5UH8 - chains D and E of the 9 polymer chains in the assembly; structure by X-ray diffraction, 4.18 A resolution (low resolution: residue-level contacts below are approximate; hydrogen-bond / salt-bridge calls are withheld).

== Chain D ==
Molecule: DNA-directed RNA polymerase subunit beta'
From: Mycobacterium tuberculosis (strain ATCC 25618 / H37Rv)
Notes: EC 2.7.7.6
UniProt: I6X9I6 (I6X9I6_MYCTU); numbering as in UniProt (aligned over 1-1316)
Amino-acid sequence (1316 residues; each row starts with the number of its first residue):
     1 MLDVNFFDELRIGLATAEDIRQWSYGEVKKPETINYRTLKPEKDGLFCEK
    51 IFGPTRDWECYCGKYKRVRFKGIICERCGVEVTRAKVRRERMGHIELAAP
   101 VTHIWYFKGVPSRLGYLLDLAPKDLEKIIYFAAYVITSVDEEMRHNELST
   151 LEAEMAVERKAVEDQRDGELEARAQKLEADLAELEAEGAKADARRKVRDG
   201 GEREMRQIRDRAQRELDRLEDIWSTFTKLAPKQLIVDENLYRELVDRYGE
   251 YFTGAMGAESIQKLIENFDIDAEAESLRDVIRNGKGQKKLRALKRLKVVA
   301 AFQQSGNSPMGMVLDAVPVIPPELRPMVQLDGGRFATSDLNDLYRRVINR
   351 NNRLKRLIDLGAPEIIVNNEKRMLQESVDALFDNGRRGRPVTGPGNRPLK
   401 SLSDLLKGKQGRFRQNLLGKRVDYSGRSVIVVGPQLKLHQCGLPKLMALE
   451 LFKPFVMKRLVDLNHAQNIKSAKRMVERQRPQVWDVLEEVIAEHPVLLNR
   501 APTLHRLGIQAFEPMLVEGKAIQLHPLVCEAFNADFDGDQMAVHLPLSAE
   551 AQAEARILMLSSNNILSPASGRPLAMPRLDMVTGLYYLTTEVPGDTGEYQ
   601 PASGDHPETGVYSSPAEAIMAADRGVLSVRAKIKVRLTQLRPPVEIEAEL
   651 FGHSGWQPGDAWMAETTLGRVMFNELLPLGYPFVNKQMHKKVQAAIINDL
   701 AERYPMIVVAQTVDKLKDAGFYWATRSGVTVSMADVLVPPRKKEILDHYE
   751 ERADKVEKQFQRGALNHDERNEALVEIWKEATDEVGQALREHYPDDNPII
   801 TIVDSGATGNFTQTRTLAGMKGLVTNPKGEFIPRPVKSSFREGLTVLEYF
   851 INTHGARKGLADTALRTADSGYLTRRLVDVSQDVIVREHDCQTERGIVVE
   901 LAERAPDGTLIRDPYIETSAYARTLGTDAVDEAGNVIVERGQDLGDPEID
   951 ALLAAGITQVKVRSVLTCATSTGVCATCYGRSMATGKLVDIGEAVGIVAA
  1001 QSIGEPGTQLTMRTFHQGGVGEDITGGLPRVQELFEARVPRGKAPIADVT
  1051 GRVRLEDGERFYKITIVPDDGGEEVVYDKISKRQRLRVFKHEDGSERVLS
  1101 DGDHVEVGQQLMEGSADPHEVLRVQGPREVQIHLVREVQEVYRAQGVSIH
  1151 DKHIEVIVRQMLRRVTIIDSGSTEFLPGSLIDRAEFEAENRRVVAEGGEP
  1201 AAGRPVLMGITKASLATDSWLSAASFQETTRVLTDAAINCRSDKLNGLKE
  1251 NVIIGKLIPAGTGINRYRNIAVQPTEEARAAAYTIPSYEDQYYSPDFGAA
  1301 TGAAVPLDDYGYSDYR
Not modelled in the structure: 1-2, 1012-1025, 1282-1316
Metal / ion sites: Zn2+ site 1: Cys60, Cys62, Cys75, Cys78; Mg2+: Asp535, Asp537, Asp539 (shared with 1 residue of chain I); Zn2+ site 2: Cys891, Cys968, Cys975, Cys978

== Chain E ==
Molecule: DNA-directed RNA polymerase subunit omega
From: Mycobacterium tuberculosis (strain ATCC 25618 / H37Rv)
Notes: EC 2.7.7.6
UniProt: P9WGY5 (RPOZ_MYCTU); residues 1-110 here = UniProt positions 1-110
Amino-acid sequence (110 residues; numbered 1 to 110; the number before each row is that of its first residue):
     1 MSISQSDASLAAVPAVDQFDPSSGASGGYDTPLGITNPPIDELLDRVSSK
    51 YALVIYAAKRARQINDYYNQLGEGILEYVGPLVEPGLQEKPLSIALREIH
   101 ADLLEHTEGE
Not modelled in the structure: 1-27, 109-110

== Interface between chain D and chain E ==
Pairs across the interface (78):
  Lys437(D) with Leu33(E)
  His439(D) with Leu33(E); Ile35(E); Thr36(E)
  Arg459(D) with Gln88(E)
  Glu489(D) with Gln88(E)
  Val490(D) with Lys90(E)
  Ala492(D) with Lys90(E)
  Glu493(D) with Gly34(E); Ile35(E); Ser93(E)
  Glu513(D) with Gly34(E); Ile35(E)
  Ala549(D) with Ala58(E); Arg62(E); Leu92(E)
  Glu550(D) with Val54(E); Ala58(E); Arg62(E)
  Gln552(D) with Leu92(E)
  Ala553(D) with Val54(E); Leu92(E)
  Glu554(D) with Val54(E)
  Arg556(D) with Ile35(E); Asn37(E); Leu92(E); Leu96(E)
  Ile557(D) with Ile40(E); Leu53(E); Val54(E)
  Leu558(D) with Val54(E)
  Asn563(D) with Ile40(E)
  Pro705(D) with Asp41(E)
  Met706(D) with Asp41(E)
  Ile707(D) with Pro32(E); Thr36(E); Pro39(E); Asp41(E)
  Val708(D) with Tyr29(E)
  Gln711(D) with Tyr29(E); Asp30(E); Thr31(E); Pro32(E)
  Lys715(D) with Asp30(E)
  Asp990(D) with Ser49(E); Lys50(E); Tyr51(E)
  Glu993(D) with Tyr51(E)
  Gly1261(D) with Tyr51(E)
  Thr1262(D) with Tyr51(E)
  Arg1266(D) with Glu108(E)
  Tyr1267(D) with Ser49(E); Tyr51(E); Ala52(E); Ile55(E)
  Arg1268(D) with Ile55(E); Lys59(E)
  Asn1269(D) with Glu108(E)
  Ile1270(D) with Lys59(E); His106(E); Thr107(E)
  Ala1271(D) with Glu105(E); Thr107(E)
  Val1272(D) with Tyr56(E); Gln63(E); Glu105(E)
  Gln1273(D) with Leu104(E); Glu105(E)
  Pro1274(D) with Leu82(E); Leu103(E); Leu104(E)
  Thr1275(D) with Asp102(E); Leu103(E); Leu104(E); Glu105(E)
  Glu1276(D) with Glu105(E)
  Ala1278(D) with Leu82(E); Leu103(E)
Also at the interface, not in a pair above, chain D (43 interface residues in all): Gln440, Pro495, Leu560, Lys987
Also at the interface, not in a pair above, chain E (41 interface residues in all): Gly28, Leu44, Arg60, Val79

== Summary ==
43 residues of chain D face 41 of chain E across their interface. Cys60(D), Cys62(D), Cys75(D) and Cys78(D)
coordinate Zn2+ site 1. The Mg2+ site is built by Asp535(D), Asp537(D) and Asp539(D).
Chain D is DNA-directed RNA polymerase subunit beta' and chain E is DNA-directed RNA polymerase subunit omega,
both from Mycobacterium tuberculosis (strain ATCC 25618 / H37Rv); the structure, Crystal structure of
Mycobacterium tuberculosis transcription initiation complex containing 4nt RNA, was determined by X-ray
diffraction, deposited together with 5UH5, 5UH6, 5UH9, 5UHA, 5UHB, 5UHC and 4 further entries.
